PDB entry 6YQB | X-ray diffraction, 1.50 A resolution | chain AAA

[Chain AAA]
Protein: Alpha-amylase
Source organism: Aspergillus oryzae
Notes: EC 3.2.1.1
UniProt: A0A1S9DH83 (A0A1S9DH83_ASPOZ); residues -20 to 478 here correspond to UniProt positions 1-499 (UniProt number = residue number + 21)
Amino-acid sequence (499 residues; each row starts with the number of its first residue; numbers below 1 keep their minus sign (Met-20 is residue -20)):
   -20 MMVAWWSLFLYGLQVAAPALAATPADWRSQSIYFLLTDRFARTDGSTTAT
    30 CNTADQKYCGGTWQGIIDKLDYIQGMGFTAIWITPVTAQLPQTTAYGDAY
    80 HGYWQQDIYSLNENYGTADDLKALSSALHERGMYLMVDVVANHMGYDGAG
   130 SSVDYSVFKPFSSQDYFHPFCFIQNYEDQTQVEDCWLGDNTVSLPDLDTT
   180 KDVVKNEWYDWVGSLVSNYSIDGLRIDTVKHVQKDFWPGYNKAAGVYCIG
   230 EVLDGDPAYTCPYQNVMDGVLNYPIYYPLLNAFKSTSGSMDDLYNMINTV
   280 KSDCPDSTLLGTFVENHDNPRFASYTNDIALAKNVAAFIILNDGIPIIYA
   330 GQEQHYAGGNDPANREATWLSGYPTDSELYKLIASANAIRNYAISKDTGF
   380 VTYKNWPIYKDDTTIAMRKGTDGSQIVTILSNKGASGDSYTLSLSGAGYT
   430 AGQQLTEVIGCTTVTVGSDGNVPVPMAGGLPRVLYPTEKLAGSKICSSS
Disordered / not traced: -20 to 0, 477-478
Disulfide bonds: Cys30-Cys38, Cys150-Cys164, Cys240-Cys283, Cys440-Cys475
Covalently attached groups: glycan linked to Asn197; compound 93Z linked to Asp206
Ion coordination: Ca2+: Asn121, Glu162, Asp175, His210
Small-molecule neighbours: 93Z / alpha-D-glucopyranose: His80, Tyr82, Trp83, His122, Leu166, Leu173, Arg204, Thr207, His210, Glu230, Leu232, His296, Asp297, Asp340, Arg344
What the authors report for this chain:
  - binding site for the ligand 93Z: Asp206, Thr207, Glu230
  - conformationally variable residues (side-chain flip): Asp206
  - catalytic residues: Asp206, Glu230 (citing earlier work)

[In short]
Ligands of chain AAA: 93Z / alpha-D-glucopyranose. Covalently linked N-acetylglucosamine: at Asn197. Asn121,
Glu162, Asp175 and His210 coordinate Ca2+. The paper reports catalytic residues Asp206 and Glu230; a binding
site for the ligand 93Z at Asp206, Thr207 and Glu230.
Chain AAA is Alpha-amylase (Aspergillus oryzae); the structure, Taka-amylase in complex with alpha-glucosyl
epi-cyclophellitol cyclosulfate inhibitor, was determined by X-ray diffraction together with 6YQA, 6YQ9, 6YQC
and 6YQ7 from the same study.
